7YQ8 - chains A and C of the 6 polymer chains in the assembly; structure by electron microscopy, 3.90 A resolution.

Chain A:
Molecule: DNA topoisomerase 2-beta
From: Homo sapiens
Notes: EC 5.6.2.2
UniProtKB: Q02880 (TOP2B_HUMAN); residues 1-1626 here = UniProt positions 1-1626
Chain sequence (1626 residues; each row starts with the number of its first residue):
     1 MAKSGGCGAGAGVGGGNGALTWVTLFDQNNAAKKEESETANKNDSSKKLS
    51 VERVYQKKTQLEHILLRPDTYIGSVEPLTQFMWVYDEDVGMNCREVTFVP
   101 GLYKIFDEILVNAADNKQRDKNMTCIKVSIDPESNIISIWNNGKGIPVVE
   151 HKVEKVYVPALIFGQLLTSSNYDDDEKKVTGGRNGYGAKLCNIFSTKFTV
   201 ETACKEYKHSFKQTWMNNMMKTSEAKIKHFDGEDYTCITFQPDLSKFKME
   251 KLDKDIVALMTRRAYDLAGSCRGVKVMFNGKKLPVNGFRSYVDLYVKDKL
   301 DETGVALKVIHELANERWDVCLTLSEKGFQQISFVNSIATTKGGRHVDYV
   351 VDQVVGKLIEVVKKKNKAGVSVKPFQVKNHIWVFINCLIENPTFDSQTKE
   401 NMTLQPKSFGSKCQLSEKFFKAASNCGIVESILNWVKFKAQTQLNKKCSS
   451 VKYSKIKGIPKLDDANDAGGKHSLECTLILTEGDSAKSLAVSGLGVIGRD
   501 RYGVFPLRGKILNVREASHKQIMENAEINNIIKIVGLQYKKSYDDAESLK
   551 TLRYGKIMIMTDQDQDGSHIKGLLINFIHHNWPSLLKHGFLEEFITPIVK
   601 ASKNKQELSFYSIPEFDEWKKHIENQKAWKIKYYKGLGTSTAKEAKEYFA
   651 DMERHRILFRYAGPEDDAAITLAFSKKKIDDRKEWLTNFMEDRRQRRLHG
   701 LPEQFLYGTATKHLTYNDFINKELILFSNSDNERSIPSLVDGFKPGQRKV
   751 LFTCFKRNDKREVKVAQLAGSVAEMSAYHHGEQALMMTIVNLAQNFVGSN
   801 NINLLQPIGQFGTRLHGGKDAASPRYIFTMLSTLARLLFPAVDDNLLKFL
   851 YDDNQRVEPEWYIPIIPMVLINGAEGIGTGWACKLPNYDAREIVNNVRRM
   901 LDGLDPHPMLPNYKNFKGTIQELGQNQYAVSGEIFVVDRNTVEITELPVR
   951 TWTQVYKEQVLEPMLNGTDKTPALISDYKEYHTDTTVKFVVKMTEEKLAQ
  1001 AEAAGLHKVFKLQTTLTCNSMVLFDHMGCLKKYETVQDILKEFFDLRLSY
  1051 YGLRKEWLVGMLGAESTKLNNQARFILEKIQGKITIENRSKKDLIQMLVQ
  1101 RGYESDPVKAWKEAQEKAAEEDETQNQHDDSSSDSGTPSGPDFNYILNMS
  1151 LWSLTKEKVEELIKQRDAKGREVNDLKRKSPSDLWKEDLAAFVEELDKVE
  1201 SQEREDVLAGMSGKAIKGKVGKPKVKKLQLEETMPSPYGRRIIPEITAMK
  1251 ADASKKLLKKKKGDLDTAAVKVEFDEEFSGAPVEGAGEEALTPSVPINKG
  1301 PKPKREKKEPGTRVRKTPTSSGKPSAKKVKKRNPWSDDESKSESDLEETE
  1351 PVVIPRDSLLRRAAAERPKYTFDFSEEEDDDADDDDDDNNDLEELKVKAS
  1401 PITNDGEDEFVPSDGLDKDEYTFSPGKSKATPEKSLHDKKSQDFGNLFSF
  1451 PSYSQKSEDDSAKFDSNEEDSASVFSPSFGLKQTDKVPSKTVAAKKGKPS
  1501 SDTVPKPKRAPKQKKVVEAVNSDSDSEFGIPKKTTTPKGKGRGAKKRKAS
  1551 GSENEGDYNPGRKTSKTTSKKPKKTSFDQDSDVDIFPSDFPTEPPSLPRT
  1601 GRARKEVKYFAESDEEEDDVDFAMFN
Unresolved in the structure: 1-456, 1119-1139, 1208-1626
Bound ions: Mg2+: Asp-562, Asp-564
Residues lining bound ligands: Etoposide (EVP; (5S,5aR,8aR,9R)-9-(4-hydroxy-3,5-dimethoxyphenyl)-8-oxo-5,5a,6,8,8a,9-hexahydrofuro[3',4':6,7]naphtho[2,3-d][1,3]dioxol -5-yl 4,6-O-[(1R)-ethylidene]-beta-D-glucopyranoside): Glu-482, Gly-483, Asp-484, Arg-508, Gly-509, Gln-783, Met-787, Pro-824
UniProt features mapped onto this chain:
  - region: Lys-363 to Lys-365 (Interaction with DNA), Lys-1011 to Ser-1020 (Interaction with DNA), Lys-1506 to Lys-1512 (Interaction with PLSCR1)
  - motif: Glu-1034 to Phe-1044 (Nuclear export signal)
  - active site: Tyr-826 (O-(5'-phospho-DNA)-tyrosine intermediate)
  - binding site (ATP): Asn-112, Asn-141, Ser-169 to Asn-171, Gly-182 to Lys-189, Gln-397 to Lys-399
  - binding site (Mg(2+)): Glu-482, Asp-562, Asp-564
  - site: Lys-510 (Interaction with DNA), Asn-513 (Interaction with DNA), Arg-682 (Interaction with DNA), Lys-683 (Interaction with DNA), Lys-744 (Interaction with DNA), Tyr-778 (Interaction with DNA), Arg-825 (Transition state stabilizer), Ile-877 (Important for DNA bending), Trp-952 (Interaction with DNA)
  - modified residue: Ala-2 (N-acetylalanine), Lys-3 (N6-acetyllysine), Ser-1236 (Phosphoserine), Thr-1292 (Phosphothreonine), Ser-1336 (Phosphoserine), Ser-1340 (Phosphoserine), Ser-1342 (Phosphoserine), Ser-1344 (Phosphoserine), Ser-1358 (Phosphoserine), Tyr-1370 (Phosphotyrosine), Ser-1375 (Phosphoserine), Ser-1400 (Phosphoserine), Thr-1403 (Phosphothreonine), Ser-1413 (Phosphoserine), Tyr-1421 (Phosphotyrosine), Ser-1424 (Phosphoserine), Ser-1441 (Phosphoserine), Ser-1452 (Phosphoserine), Ser-1454 (Phosphoserine), Ser-1461 (Phosphoserine) and 15 more in UniProt
  - cross-link (Glycyl lysine isopeptide (Lys-Gly)): Lys-33 (interchain with G-Cter in SUMO2), Lys-34 (interchain with G-Cter in SUMO2), Lys-177 (interchain with G-Cter in SUMO2), Lys-178 (interchain with G-Cter in SUMO2), Lys-228 (interchain with G-Cter in SUMO2), Lys-299 (interchain with G-Cter in SUMO2), Lys-367 (interchain with G-Cter in SUMO2), Lys-373 (interchain with G-Cter in SUMO2), Lys-437 (interchain with G-Cter in SUMO2), Lys-439 (interchain with G-Cter in SUMO2), Lys-446 (interchain with G-Cter in SUMO2), Lys-600 (interchain with G-Cter in SUMO2), Lys-605 (interchain with G-Cter in SUMO2), Lys-635 (interchain with G-Cter in SUMO2), Lys-643 (interchain with G-Cter in SUMO2), Lys-646 (interchain with G-Cter in SUMO2), Lys-676 (interchain with G-Cter in SUMO2), Lys-712 (interchain with G-Cter in SUMO2), Lys-1092 (interchain with G-Cter in SUMO2), Lys-1214 (interchain with G-Cter in SUMO2) and 12 more in UniProt
  - natural variant: His-63 (H63Y: Found in patients with global developmental delay and autism spectrum disorder), Ser-488 (S488L: In BILU), Ala-490 (A490P: In BILU), Glu-593 (deletion: In BILU), Gly-638 (G638S: In BILU)
  - mutagenesis: Glu-482 (E482Q: Strongly reduced enzyme activity), Ser-485 (S485A: Slightly reduced enzyme activity), Arg-508 (R508E: Slightly reduced enzyme activity), Lys-510 (K510E: Strongly reduced enzyme activity), Arg-515 (R515Q: Slightly reduced enzyme activity)
Reported in the primary citation:
  - binding site for the 50-nt DNA strand: Lys-970, Lys-1011
  - post-translational modification sites: Thr-1267, Ser-1321, Ser-1449, Ser-1471

Chain C:
Molecule: 50-nt DNA strand
Sequence (50 nucleotides; each row starts with the number of its first residue):
     1 GAGTCGCGAGAGATCCCAGCGCGCAGAACTTGGGGAGCCGCCGCCGCCAT
Unresolved in the structure: 1-11, 24-50

Chain A / chain C interface:
Pairs across the interface - 24 pairs, chain A then chain C:
  Glu-482(A) / DG23(C)  phosphate contact
  Arg-508(A) / DG23(C)  base contact
  Gly-509(A) / DG23(C)  base contact
  Lys-510(A) / DG23(C)  hydrogen bond to the base
  Asp-566(A) / DG23(C)  sugar contact
  Arg-734(A) / DC22(C)  sugar contact
  Lys-744(A) / DC20(C)  hydrogen bond to the phosphate
  Lys-744(A) / DG21(C)  salt bridge to the phosphate
  Gln-747(A) / DG21(C)  hydrogen bond to the phosphate
  Tyr-778(A) / DC22(C)  hydrogen bond to the phosphate
  His-780(A) / DC22(C)  salt bridge to the phosphate
  His-780(A) / DG23(C)  phosphate contact
  Gly-781(A) / DG23(C)  phosphate contact
  Gln-783(A) / DG23(C)  phosphate contact
  Ala-784(A) / DC22(C)  phosphate contact
  Asn-791(A) / DC20(C)  sugar contact
  Asn-791(A) / DG21(C)  hydrogen bond to the phosphate
  Glu-875(A) / DG19(C)  phosphate contact
  Glu-875(A) / DC20(C)  phosphate contact
  Ile-877(A) / DG19(C)  base contact
  Ile-877(A) / DC20(C)  base contact
  Arg-950(A) / DA18(C)  hydrogen bond to the phosphate
  Arg-950(A) / DG19(C)  hydrogen bond to the sugar
  Trp-952(A) / DG19(C)  hydrogen bond to the phosphate
Other interface residues (no listed pair), chain A (22 interface residues in all): Ser-518, Met-787, Thr-788, Lys-819
Other interface residues (no listed pair), chain C (7 interface residues in all): DC16

In short:
22 residues of chain A face 7 of chain C across their interface; the contacts include 8 hydrogen bonds and 2
salt bridges. Among the polar pairs are Lys-510(A)/DG23(C), Arg-950(A)/DG19(C) and Lys-744(A)/DC20(C). From
the paper: a binding site for the 50-nt DNA strand at Lys-970(A) and Lys-1011(A); modification sites
Thr-1267(A), Ser-1321(A) and Ser-1449(A) among others.
Here chain A is DNA topoisomerase 2-beta (Homo sapiens) and chain C is a 50-nt DNA strand. Entry 7YQ8 (Cryo-EM
structure of human topoisomerase II beta in complex with DNA and etoposide) was determined by electron
microscopy.
